2GTK - chains A and B; structure by X-ray diffraction, 2.10 A resolution.

# Chain A
Molecule: Peroxisome proliferator-activated receptor gamma
Organism: Homo sapiens
UniProtKB: P37231 (PPARG_HUMAN); residues 207-477 here correspond to UniProt positions 235-505 (UniProt number = residue number + 28)
Sequence (271 residues; row label = number of the first residue in the row):
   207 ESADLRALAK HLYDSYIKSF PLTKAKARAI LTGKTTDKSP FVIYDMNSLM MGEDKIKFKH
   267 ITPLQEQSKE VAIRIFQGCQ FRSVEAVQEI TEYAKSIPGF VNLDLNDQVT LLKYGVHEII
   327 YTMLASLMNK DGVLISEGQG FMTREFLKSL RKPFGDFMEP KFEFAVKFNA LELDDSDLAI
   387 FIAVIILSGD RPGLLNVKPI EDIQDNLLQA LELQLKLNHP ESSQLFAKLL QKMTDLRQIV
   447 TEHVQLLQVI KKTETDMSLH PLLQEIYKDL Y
Not modelled in the structure: 262-274
Residues lining bound ligands: 208 ((2S)-3-(1-{[2-(2-chlorophenyl)-5-methyl-1,3-oxazol-4-yl]methyl}-1H-indol-5-yl)-2-ethoxypropanoic acid): Ile-281, Phe-282, Gly-284, Cys-285, Gln-286, Arg-288, Ser-289, His-323, Ile-326, Tyr-327, Leu-330, Ile-341, Met-348, Leu-353, Phe-363, Met-364, His-449, Leu-453, Leu-469, Tyr-473

# Chain B
Molecule: Decamer from Nuclear receptor coactivator 1
UniProtKB: Q15788 (NCOA1_HUMAN); residues 631-640 here = UniProt positions 631-640
Sequence (10 residues; numbered 631 to 640; the number before each row is that of its first residue):
   631 HKLVQLLTTT

# How chain A and chain B interact
Residue-residue contacts (22):
  Gln-294(A) / Leu-636(B)
  Thr-297(A) / Leu-636(B)
  Thr-297(A) / Leu-637(B)
  Glu-298(A) / Leu-636(B)
  Glu-298(A) / Thr-639(B)
  Lys-301(A) / Leu-636(B)  hydrogen bond (side chain-backbone)
  Lys-301(A) / Leu-637(B)  hydrogen bond (side chain-backbone)
  Lys-301(A) / Thr-639(B)  hydrogen bond (side chain-backbone)
  Phe-306(A) / Leu-637(B)  hydrophobic
  Leu-311(A) / Val-634(B)  hydrophobic
  Leu-311(A) / Thr-638(B)
  Gln-314(A) / Leu-637(B)
  Val-315(A) / Leu-633(B)
  Val-315(A) / Val-634(B)  hydrophobic
  Val-315(A) / Leu-637(B)
  Leu-318(A) / Leu-633(B)  hydrophobic
  Pro-467(A) / Lys-632(B)
  Leu-468(A) / Lys-632(B)
  Leu-468(A) / Leu-633(B)  hydrophobic
  Glu-471(A) / His-631(B)  hydrogen bond (side chain-backbone)
  Glu-471(A) / Lys-632(B)  hydrogen bond (side chain-backbone)
  Glu-471(A) / Leu-633(B)  hydrogen bond (side chain-backbone)
Also at the interface, not in a pair above, chain A (16 interface residues in all): Val-293, Lys-319, Ile-472, Lys-474

# In short
The interface between chain A and chain B involves 16 residues on one side and 8 on the other; the contacts
include 6 hydrogen bonds. Polar contacts include Lys-301(A)/Leu-636(B), Lys-301(A)/Leu-637(B) and
Lys-301(A)/Thr-639(B). Ligands of chain A: compound 208.
Here chain A is Peroxisome proliferator-activated receptor gamma (Homo sapiens) and chain B is Decamer from
Nuclear receptor coactivator 1. Entry 2GTK (Structure-based Design of Indole Propionic Acids as Novel PPARag
CO-Agonists) was determined by X-ray diffraction.
